PDB entry 4H2I | X-ray diffraction, 2.00 A resolution | chain A

== Chain A ==
Protein: 5'-nucleotidase
From: Homo sapiens
Notes: EC 3.1.3.5
UniProtKB: P21589 (5NTD_HUMAN); residues 27-549 here = UniProt positions 27-549
Chain sequence (532 residues; numbered 26 to 557; the number before each row is that of its first residue):
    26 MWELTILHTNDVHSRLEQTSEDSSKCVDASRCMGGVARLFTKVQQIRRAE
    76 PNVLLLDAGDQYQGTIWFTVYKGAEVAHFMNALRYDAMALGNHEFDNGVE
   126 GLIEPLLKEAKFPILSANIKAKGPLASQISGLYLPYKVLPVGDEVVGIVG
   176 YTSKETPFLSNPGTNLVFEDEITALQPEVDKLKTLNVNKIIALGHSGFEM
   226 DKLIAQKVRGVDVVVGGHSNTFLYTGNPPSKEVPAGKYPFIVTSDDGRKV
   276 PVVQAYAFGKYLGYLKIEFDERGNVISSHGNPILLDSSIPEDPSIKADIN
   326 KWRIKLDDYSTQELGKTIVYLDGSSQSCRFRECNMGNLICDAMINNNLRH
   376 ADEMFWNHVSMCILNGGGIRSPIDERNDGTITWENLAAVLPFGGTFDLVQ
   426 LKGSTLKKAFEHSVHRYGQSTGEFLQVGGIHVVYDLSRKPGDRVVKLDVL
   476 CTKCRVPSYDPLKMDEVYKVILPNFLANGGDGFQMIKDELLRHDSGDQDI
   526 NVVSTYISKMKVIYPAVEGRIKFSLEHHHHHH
Not modelled in the structure: 550-557
Sequence notes: initiating methionine (26); engineered mutation D53 (Asn in P21589), D311 (Asn in P21589), D333 (Asn in P21589), D403 (Asn in P21589); variant A376 (Thr in P21589); expression tag (550-557)
UniProt features mapped onto this chain:
  - binding site (Zn(2+)): D36, H38, D85, N117, H220, H243
  - binding site (AMP): R354, N390, R395, F417, F500, D506
  - binding site (IMP): R354, N390, R395, F417, F500, D506
  - site (Transition state stabilizer): H118, D121
  - lipidation: S549 (GPI-anchor amidated serine)
  - natural variant: C358 (C358Y: In CALJA), A376 (T376A: this construct carries the variant)
Cystine bridges: C51-C57, C353-C358, C365-C387, C476-C479
Bound ions: Zn2+ site 1: D36, H38, D85 (together with phosphomethylphosphonic acid adenosyl ester); Zn2+ site 2: D85, N117, H220, H243 (together with phosphomethylphosphonic acid adenosyl ester); Ca2+: N213, D237, G298
Ligand contacts: phosphomethylphosphonic acid adenosyl ester (A12): D36, H38, D85, N117, H118, L184, H220, H243, N245, R354, N390, G392, G393, R395, F417, G447, F500, D506

== In short ==
Ligands of chain A: phosphomethylphosphonic acid adenosyl ester. The Zn2+ site 1 is built by D36, H38 and D85.
D85, N117, H220 and H243 coordinate Zn2+ site 2. UniProt lists 6 Zn2+-binding residues, 6 AMP-binding residues
and 6 IMP-binding residues.
Chain A is 5'-nucleotidase (Homo sapiens); the structure, Human ecto-5'-nucleotidase (CD73): crystal form III
(closed) in complex with AMPCP, was determined by X-ray diffraction, deposited together with 4H1Y, 4H2B, 4H2F
and 4H2G.
